1HW2 - chains D and A of the 4 polymer chains in the assembly; structure by X-ray diffraction, 3.25 A resolution.

# Chain D
Molecule: 22-nt DNA strand
Sequence (22 nucleotides; numbered 1 to 22; the number before each row is that of its first residue):
     1 CGATCTGGTCCGACCAGATGCT
Disordered / not traced: 21-22

# Chain A
Molecule: Fatty acid metabolism regulator protein
Source organism: Escherichia coli
UniProt: P0A8V6 (FADR_ECOLI); numbering as in UniProt (aligned over 1-239)
Chain sequence (239 residues; numbered 1 to 239; the number before each row is that of its first residue):
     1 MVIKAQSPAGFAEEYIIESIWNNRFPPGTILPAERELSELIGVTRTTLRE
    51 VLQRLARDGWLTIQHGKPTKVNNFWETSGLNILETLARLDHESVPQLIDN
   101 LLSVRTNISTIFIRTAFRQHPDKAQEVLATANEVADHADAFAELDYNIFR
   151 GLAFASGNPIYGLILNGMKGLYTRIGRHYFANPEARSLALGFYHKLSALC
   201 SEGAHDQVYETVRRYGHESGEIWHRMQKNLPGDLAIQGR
Disordered / not traced: 1-6, 229-239
Swiss-Prot annotation at these positions:
  - DNA-binding region: Glu34 to Thr69 (H-T-H motif)
  - region: Tyr215 to Leu230 (Binds acyl-CoA)
  - binding site (CoA): Asp99, Ser103 to Asn107, Arg213, Ser219
  - mutagenesis: Ala9 (A9V: Dominant negative to wild-type, decreased DNA-binding), Arg35 (R35C: Dominant negative to wild-type, decreased DNA-binding), Arg49 (R49A: Dominant negative to wild-type), His65 (H65Y: Dominant negative to wild-type, decreased DNA-binding), Gly66 (G66D: Dominant negative to wild-type, decreased DNA-binding), Lys67 (K67S: Dominant negative to wild-type, decreased DNA-binding), Tyr215 (Y215A: Loss of FadR repression), Gly216 (G216A: Super-repressor, non-inducible phenotype, cells cannot use long chain fatty acids as carbon source), Glu218 (E218A: Reduced ability to repress), Ser219 (S219A: Reduced ability to repress; S219N: Super-repressor, non-inducible phenotype, cells cannot use long chain fatty acids as carbon source ...), Gly220 (G220A: Loss of FadR repression), Trp223 (W223A: Super-repressor, non-inducible phenotype, cells cannot use long chain fatty acids as carbon source), 3 further mutagenesis entries in UniProt

# Interface between chain D and chain A
Pairs across the interface - 17 pairs, chain D then chain A:
  DT9(D) - Ser7(A)  hydrogen bond to the phosphate
  DT9(D) - Pro8(A)  phosphate contact
  DT9(D) - Ala9(A)  hydrogen bond to the phosphate
  DT9(D) - Thr44(A)  sugar contact
  DT9(D) - Thr47(A)  sugar contact
  DC10(D) - Val43(A)  phosphate contact
  DC10(D) - Thr44(A)  hydrogen bond to the phosphate
  DC10(D) - Thr46(A)  base contact
  DC10(D) - Thr47(A)  hydrogen bond to the phosphate
  DC11(D) - Thr44(A)  phosphate contact
  DC11(D) - Thr46(A)  hydrogen bond to the base
  DC14(D) - Arg35(A)  base contact
  DA16(D) - His65(A)  hydrogen bond to the base
  DG17(D) - His65(A)  hydrogen bond to the sugar
  DG17(D) - Gly66(A)  hydrogen bond to the base
  DA18(D) - His65(A)  sugar contact
  DA18(D) - Gly66(A)  sugar contact
Also at the interface, not in a pair above, chain D (8 interface residues in all): DG8
Also at the interface, not in a pair above, chain A (13 interface residues in all): Gly42, Glu50, Lys67

# In short
8 residues of chain D face 13 of chain A across their interface, with 8 hydrogen bonds. Polar contacts include
DC11(D)-Thr46(A), DA16(D)-His65(A) and DG17(D)-Gly66(A). From UniProt: 8 CoA-binding residues and 15
mutagenesis sites on chain A.
Here chain D is a 22-nt DNA strand and chain A is Fatty acid metabolism regulator protein (Escherichia coli).
Entry 1HW2 (Fadr-DNA complex: transcriptional control of fatty acid metabolism in echerichia coli) was
determined by X-ray diffraction (same publication as 1HW1).
